2HMJ - chains A and B; structure by X-ray diffraction, 1.50 A resolution.

# Chain A
Molecule: Naphthalene 1,2-dioxygenase alpha subunit
From: Pseudomonas sp
Notes: EC 1.14.12.12
UniProt: P0A111 (NDOB_PSEU8); numbering as in UniProt (aligned over 1-449)
Chain sequence (449 residues; row label = number of the first residue in the row):
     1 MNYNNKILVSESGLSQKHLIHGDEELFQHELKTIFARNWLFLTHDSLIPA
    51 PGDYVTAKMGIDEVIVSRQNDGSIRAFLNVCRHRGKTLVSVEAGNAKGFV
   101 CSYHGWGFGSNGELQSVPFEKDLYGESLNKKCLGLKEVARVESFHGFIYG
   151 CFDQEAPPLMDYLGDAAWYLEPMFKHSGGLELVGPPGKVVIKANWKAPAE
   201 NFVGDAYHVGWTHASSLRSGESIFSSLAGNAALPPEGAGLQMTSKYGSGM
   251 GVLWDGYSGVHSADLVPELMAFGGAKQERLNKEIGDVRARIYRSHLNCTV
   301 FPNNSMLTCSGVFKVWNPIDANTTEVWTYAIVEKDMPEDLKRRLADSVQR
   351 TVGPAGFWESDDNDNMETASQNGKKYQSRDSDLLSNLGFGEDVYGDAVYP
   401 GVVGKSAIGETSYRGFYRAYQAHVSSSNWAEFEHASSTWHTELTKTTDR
Unresolved in the structure: 447-449
Construct notes: engineered mutation Val-352 (Phe in P0A111)
Metal / ion sites: 2Fe-2S cluster Fe: Cys-81, His-83, Cys-101, His-104; Fe ion: His-208, His-213, Asp-362
Residues lining bound ligands: 2Fe-2S cluster (FES): Cys-81, His-83, Arg-84, Gly-85, Lys-86, Cys-101, Tyr-103, His-104, Gly-105, Trp-106
UniProt features mapped onto this chain:
  - binding site ([2Fe-2S] cluster): Cys-81, His-83, Cys-101, His-104
  - binding site (Fe cation): His-208, His-213, Asp-362
From the paper describing this entry:
  - Fe ion coordination: His-208, His-213
  - contacts within the chain: Val-312/Val-352 (hydrophobic contact), Val-348/Val-352 (hydrophobic contact)

# Chain B
Molecule: Naphthalene 1,2-dioxygenase beta subunit
From: Pseudomonas sp
Notes: EC 1.14.12.12
UniProt: P0A113 (NDOC_PSEU8); numbering as in UniProt (aligned over 1-194)
Chain sequence (194 residues; each row starts with the number of its first residue):
     1 MMINIQEDKLVSAHDAEEILRFFNCHDSALQQEATTLLTQEAHLLDIQAY
    51 RAWLEHCVGSEVQYQVISRELRAASERRYKLNEAMNVYNENFQQLKVRVE
   101 HQLDPQNWGNSPKLRFTRFITNVQAAMDVNDKELLHIRSNVILHRARRGN
   151 QVDVFYAAREDKWKRGEGGVRKLVQRFVDYPERILQTHNLMVFL
Unresolved in the structure: 1-2

# Chain A / chain B interface
Residue-residue contacts - 86 pairs, chain A then chain B:
  Ser-46(A) with Leu-81(B)
  Leu-47(A) with Tyr-79(B), hydrogen bond (backbone-side chain); Leu-81(B)
  Asp-53(A) with Tyr-79(B)
  Val-91(A) with Leu-71(B); Arg-72(B); Ala-73(B)
  Glu-92(A) with Glu-70(B); Leu-71(B), hydrogen bond (backbone-backbone); Arg-183(B), salt bridge
  Ala-93(A) with Glu-70(B); Leu-71(B); Arg-72(B); Tyr-79(B), hydrophobic
  Gly-94(A) with Glu-76(B); Tyr-79(B)
  Asn-95(A) with Glu-76(B), hydrogen bond (backbone-side chain); Arg-77(B), hydrogen bond (backbone-side chain); Arg-78(B), hydrogen bond; Tyr-79(B)
  Val-183(A) with Asn-82(B)
  Gly-184(A) with Asn-82(B)
  Pro-185(A) with Glu-70(B); Asn-82(B); Ala-84(B); Met-85(B); Arg-183(B)
  Pro-186(A) with Met-85(B); Arg-183(B), hydrogen bond (backbone-side chain)
  Gly-187(A) with Met-85(B)
  Lys-188(A) with Arg-183(B); Ile-184(B); Leu-185(B), hydrogen bond (backbone-backbone)
  Val-189(A) with Leu-185(B), hydrophobic; His-188(B); Asn-189(B)
  Val-190(A) with Ile-184(B), hydrophobic; Leu-185(B), hydrogen bond (backbone-backbone); Gln-186(B); His-188(B)
  Ile-191(A) with His-188(B)
  Lys-192(A) with His-188(B)
  Trp-211(A) with Gln-106(B); Trp-108(B), hydrogen bond (backbone-side chain)
  Ala-214(A) with Gln-106(B)
  Ser-215(A) with His-101(B), hydrogen bond; Asp-104(B); Asn-107(B)
  Ser-216(A) with His-101(B), hydrogen bond
  Arg-218(A) with Asp-104(B), salt bridge; Gln-106(B), hydrogen bond
  Ser-219(A) with Val-97(B); Glu-100(B); His-101(B), hydrogen bond (side chain-backbone)
  Gly-229(A) with Gln-106(B)
  Asp-264(A) with Gln-94(B), hydrogen bond
  Glu-325(A) with Ile-184(B)
  Asp-346(A) with Asn-86(B), hydrogen bond; Asn-89(B), hydrogen bond
  Gln-349(A) with Met-85(B); Asn-86(B)
  Arg-350(A) with Asn-89(B), hydrogen bond (side chain-backbone); Glu-90(B), salt bridge; Gln-94(B), hydrogen bond; Arg-98(B), hydrogen bond (backbone-side chain)
  Pro-354(A) with Met-85(B); Leu-185(B), hydrophobic; Asn-189(B); Leu-190(B), hydrogen bond (backbone-backbone)
  Ala-355(A) with Val-87(B), hydrophobic; Tyr-88(B), hydrophobic; Arg-98(B), hydrogen bond (backbone-side chain); Leu-190(B); Met-191(B)
  Gly-356(A) with Met-191(B)
  Phe-357(A) with Val-97(B), hydrophobic; His-101(B), hydrogen bond (backbone-side chain); Met-191(B), hydrophobic
  Ser-360(A) with His-101(B); Met-191(B)
  Asp-361(A) with His-101(B), salt bridge
  Asn-363(A) with Asn-189(B), hydrogen bond
  Asp-364(A) with Gly-109(B); Arg-147(B), salt bridge; Arg-148(B), salt bridge
  Glu-367(A) with His-188(B), salt bridge
Interface residues without a listed pair, chain A (43 interface residues in all): Pro-49, Val-55, Thr-212, Gly-220
Interface residues without a listed pair, chain B (39 interface residues in all): Ser-68, Glu-83

# Overview
43 residues of chain A and 39 residues of chain B are in contact, with 23 hydrogen bonds and 7 salt bridges.
Polar contacts include Glu-92(A)/Arg-183(B), Arg-218(A)/Asp-104(B) and Arg-350(A)/Glu-90(B). Ligands of chain
A: 2Fe-2S cluster. The paper reports Fe ion coordination by His-208(A) and His-213(A); contacts within the
chain involving Val-352(A), Val-312(A) and Val-348(A).
Here chain A is Naphthalene 1,2-dioxygenase alpha subunit and chain B is Naphthalene 1,2-dioxygenase beta
subunit, both from Pseudomonas sp. Entry 2HMJ (Crystal Structure of the Naphthalene 1,2-Dioxygenase
Phe-352-Val Mutant) was determined by X-ray diffraction together with 2HMK, 2HML, 2HMM, 2HMN and 2HMO from the
same study.
